PDB entry 7D9Z | X-ray diffraction, 1.12 A resolution | chains L and H

# Chain L
Protein: Light chain of antibody Fab fragment
Source organism: Oryctolagus cuniculus
Notes: antibody fragment or engineered binder
Sequence (218 residues; each row starts with the number of its first residue):
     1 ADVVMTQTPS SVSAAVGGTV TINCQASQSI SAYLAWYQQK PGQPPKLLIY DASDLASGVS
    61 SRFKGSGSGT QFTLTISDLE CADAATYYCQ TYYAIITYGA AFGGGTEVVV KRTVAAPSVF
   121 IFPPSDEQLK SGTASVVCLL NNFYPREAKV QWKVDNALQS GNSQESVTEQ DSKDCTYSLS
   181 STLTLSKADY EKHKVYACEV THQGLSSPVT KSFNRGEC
Unresolved in the structure: 218
Disulfides: Cys-24/Cys-89, Cys-81/Cys-175, Cys-138/Cys-198

# Chain H
Protein: Heavy chain of antibody Fab fragment
Source organism: Oryctolagus cuniculus
Notes: antibody fragment or engineered binder
Sequence (217 residues; row label = number of the first residue in the row):
     1 ESVEESGGRL VTPGTPLTLT CTVSGFSLSD YAMSWVRQAP GKGLEWIGII YASGSTYYAS
    61 WAKGRFTISK TSTTVDLKIT SPTTEDTATY FCARYYAGSD IWGPGTLVTV SSASTKGPSV
   121 FPLAPSSKST SGGTAALGCL VKDYFPEPVT VSWNSGALTS GVHTFPAVLQ SSGLYSLSSV
   181 VTVPSSSLGT QTYICNVNHK PSNTKVDKKV EPKSCDK
Unresolved in the structure: 127-132, 215-217
Modified positions: Glu-1 (pyroglutamic acid; PCA)
Disulfides: Cys-21/Cys-92, Cys-139/Cys-195
Small-molecule neighbours: citrate anion (FLC): Pro-13, Thr-84, Ser-111, Ser-112, Ala-113

# How chain L and chain H interact
Residue-residue contacts (68; chain L residue first):
  Asp-2(L) / Ala-59(H)
  Asp-2(L) / Ser-60(H)  hydrogen bond (side chain-backbone)
  Tyr-37(L) / Gly-98(H)
  Tyr-37(L) / Ser-99(H)  hydrogen bond (side chain-backbone)
  Tyr-37(L) / Trp-102(H)
  Gln-39(L) / Gln-38(H)  hydrogen bond
  Pro-44(L) / Phe-91(H)  hydrophobic
  Pro-44(L) / Trp-102(H)  hydrophobic
  Pro-44(L) / Gly-103(H)
  Pro-45(L) / Leu-44(H)  hydrophobic
  Pro-45(L) / Trp-102(H)
  Leu-47(L) / Ala-97(H)
  Leu-47(L) / Ser-99(H)
  Leu-47(L) / Asp-100(H)
  Tyr-50(L) / Ala-97(H)
  Tyr-88(L) / Gln-38(H)  hydrogen bond
  Tyr-88(L) / Lys-42(H)
  Tyr-88(L) / Gly-43(H)
  Tyr-88(L) / Leu-44(H)  hydrophobic
  Gln-90(L) / Trp-46(H)
  Tyr-92(L) / Tyr-95(H)
  Tyr-92(L) / Ala-97(H)
  Tyr-92(L) / Gly-98(H)
  Ile-95(L) / Trp-46(H)  hydrophobic
  Ile-95(L) / Ile-49(H)  hydrophobic
  Ile-95(L) / Tyr-51(H)
  Ile-96(L) / Tyr-51(H)
  Ile-96(L) / Tyr-57(H)
  Gly-99(L) / Trp-46(H)
  Ala-100(L) / Trp-46(H)
  Phe-102(L) / Val-36(H)  hydrophobic
  Phe-102(L) / Leu-44(H)
  Phe-102(L) / Trp-46(H)
  Phe-102(L) / Trp-102(H)  hydrophobic
  Phe-120(L) / Thr-134(H)
  Phe-120(L) / Ala-136(H)  hydrophobic
  Phe-122(L) / Leu-123(H)
  Phe-122(L) / Ala-124(H)
  Phe-122(L) / Ala-136(H)
  Ser-125(L) / Phe-121(H)
  Ser-125(L) / Pro-122(H)
  Asp-126(L) / Lys-213(H)  salt bridge
  Glu-127(L) / Val-120(H)
  Glu-127(L) / Phe-121(H)
  Glu-127(L) / Lys-208(H)  salt bridge
  Gln-128(L) / Phe-121(H)
  Gln-128(L) / Lys-142(H)
  Ser-135(L) / Leu-140(H)
  Ser-135(L) / Lys-142(H)
  Val-137(L) / Leu-123(H)  hydrophobic
  Leu-139(L) / Ala-136(H)  hydrophobic
  Leu-139(L) / Phe-165(H)  hydrophobic
  Leu-139(L) / Val-180(H)  hydrophobic
  Asn-141(L) / His-163(H)  hydrogen bond
  Asn-141(L) / Thr-182(H)
  Asn-142(L) / His-163(H)  hydrogen bond
  Gln-164(L) / Val-168(H)
  Gln-164(L) / Leu-169(H)
  Gln-164(L) / Gln-170(H)
  Ser-166(L) / Phe-165(H)
  Ser-166(L) / Pro-166(H)  hydrogen bond (side chain-backbone)
  Ser-166(L) / Val-168(H)
  Val-167(L) / Pro-166(H)
  Thr-168(L) / Phe-165(H)
  Ser-178(L) / His-163(H)  hydrogen bond
  Ser-178(L) / Phe-165(H)
  Leu-179(L) / Phe-165(H)
  Ser-180(L) / Phe-165(H)
Interface residues without a listed pair, chain L (38 interface residues in all): Ala-35, Gln-43, Asp-51, Thr-133, Glu-165
Interface residues without a listed pair, chain H (44 interface residues in all): Glu-45, Pro-104, Ala-135, Leu-137, Thr-164, Ser-178

# Summary
The interface between chain L and chain H involves 38 residues on one side and 44 on the other; the contacts
include 8 hydrogen bonds and 2 salt bridges. Among the polar pairs are Asp-126(L)/Lys-213(H),
Glu-127(L)/Lys-208(H) and Asp-2(L)/Ser-60(H). Bound to chain H: citrate anion.
Here chain L is Light chain of antibody Fab fragment and chain H is Heavy chain of antibody Fab fragment, both
from Oryctolagus cuniculus. Entry 7D9Z (Crystal structure of anti-basigin Fab fragment) was determined by
X-ray diffraction together with 7DAA and 7DCE from the same study.
